Entry 7AML (electron microscopy, 3.50 A resolution); this record covers chains A and C of the 6 polymer chains in the assembly.

[Chain A]
Name: Proto-oncogene tyrosine-protein kinase receptor Ret
Organism: Danio rerio
Notes: EC 2.7.10.1
UniProtKB: A8E7C6 (A8E7C6_DANRE); residues 22-626 here = UniProt positions 22-626
Amino-acid sequence (615 residues; row label = number of the first residue in the row):
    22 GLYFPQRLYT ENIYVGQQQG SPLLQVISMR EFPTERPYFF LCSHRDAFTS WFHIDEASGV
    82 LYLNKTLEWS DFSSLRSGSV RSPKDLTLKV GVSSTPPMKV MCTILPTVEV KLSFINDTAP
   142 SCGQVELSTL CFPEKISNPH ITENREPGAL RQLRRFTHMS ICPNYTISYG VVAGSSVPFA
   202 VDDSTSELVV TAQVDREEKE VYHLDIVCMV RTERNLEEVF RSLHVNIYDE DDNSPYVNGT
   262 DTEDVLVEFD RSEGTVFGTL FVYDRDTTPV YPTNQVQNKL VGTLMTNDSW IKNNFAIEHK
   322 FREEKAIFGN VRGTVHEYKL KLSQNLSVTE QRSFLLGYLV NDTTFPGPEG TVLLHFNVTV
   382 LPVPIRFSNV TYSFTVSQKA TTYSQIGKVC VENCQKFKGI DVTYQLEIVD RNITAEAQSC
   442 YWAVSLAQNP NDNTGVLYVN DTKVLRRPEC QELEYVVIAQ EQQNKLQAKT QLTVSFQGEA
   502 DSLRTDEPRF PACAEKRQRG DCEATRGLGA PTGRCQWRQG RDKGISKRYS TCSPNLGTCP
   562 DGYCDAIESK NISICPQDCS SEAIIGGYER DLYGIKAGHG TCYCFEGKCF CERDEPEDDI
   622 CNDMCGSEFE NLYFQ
Disordered / not traced: 618-636
Disulfide bonds: C63-C123, C143-C183, C152-C229, C411-C415, C441-C471, C514-C536, C523-C553, C560-C576, C565-C580, C603-C612, C605-C610
Covalently attached groups: N-acetylglucosamine (NAG) linked to N259, N308, N346, N362, N378, N461, N572
Differences from the reference sequence: conflict R505 (Lys in A8E7C6); expression tag (627-636)
Ion coordination: Ca2+ site 1: E164, N165, D216, E218, D253; Ca2+ site 2: E164, E218, D250, E251, D253, D287; Ca2+ site 3: D252, N254, D285, D287, N299, D363; Ca2+ site 4: T559, Y564, D579
From the paper describing this entry:
  - conformationally variable residues (loop rearrangement): T288 to Q298
  - post-translational modification sites: N185

[Chain C]
Name: Glial cell line-derived neurotrophic factor
Organism: Danio rerio
UniProtKB: Q98TU0 (GDNF_DANRE); residues 135-235 here = UniProt positions 135-235
Amino-acid sequence (101 residues; row label = number of the first residue in the row):
   135 VKGQGRGCLL KEIHLNVTDL DLGYRTKEEL IFRYCSGPCH DAETNYDKIL NNLTHNKKLD
   195 KDTPSRTCCR PIAFDDDISF LDDSLEYHTL KKHSAKKCAC V
Disordered / not traced: 135-137
Disulfide bonds: C142-C203, C169-C232, C173-C234
Covalently attached groups: N-acetylglucosamine (NAG) linked to N150
Curated features (UniProtKB/Swiss-Prot):
  - glycosylation (N-linked (GlcNAc...) asparagine): N150, N186
From the paper describing this entry:
  - mutagenesis - E220A/H222A, L224A: decreased expression

[Interface between chain A and chain C]
Pairs across the interface - 8 pairs, chain A then chain C:
  K544(A) - R159(C)  hydrogen bond (backbone-side chain)
  I546(A) - Y158(C)  hydrophobic
  G588(A) - L156(C)
  Y589(A) - Y158(C)
  Y589(A) - H222(C)
  E590(A) - H222(C)  salt bridge
  H600(A) - L156(C)  hydrogen bond (side chain-backbone)
  H600(A) - G157(C)  hydrogen bond (side chain-backbone)
Interface residues without a listed pair, chain A (7 interface residues in all): G545
Interface residues without a listed pair, chain C (6 interface residues in all): D155
Interface features reported in the paper:
  - specific contacts: E590(A)-H222(C)
  - interface residues, chain A: I546(A), G588(A), Y589(A)
  - interface residues, chain C: L156(C), H222(C)
  - hot spots on chain C (mutagenesis) - Y158A (2-fold): decreased binding to Proto-oncogene tyrosine-protein kinase receptor Ret (chain A)
  - hot spots on chain C (mutagenesis) - L156A: unchanged binding to Proto-oncogene tyrosine-protein kinase receptor Ret (chain A)

[In short]
7 residues of chain A and 6 residues of chain C are in contact, with 3 hydrogen bonds and 1 salt bridge. Among
the polar pairs are E590(A)-H222(C), K544(A)-R159(C) and H600(A)-L156(C). The authors report a contact between
E590(A) and H222(C). The paper reports that E220A/H222A and L224A of chain C reduce expression; interface
residues I546(A), G588(A) and L156(C) among others; 4 substitutions were tested in all.
Here chain A is Proto-oncogene tyrosine-protein kinase receptor Ret and chain C is Glial cell line-derived
neurotrophic factor, both from Danio rerio. Entry 7AML (RET/GDNF/GFRa1 extracellular complex Cryo-EM
structure) was determined by electron microscopy together with 7AMK and 7AB8 from the same study.
